PDB entry 3H1J | X-ray diffraction, 3.00 A resolution | chains D and E of the 20 polymer chains in the assembly

[Chain D]
Molecule: Mitochondrial cytochrome C1, heme protein
From: Gallus gallus
Notes: EC 1.10.2.2
Amino-acid sequence (241 residues; each row starts with the number of its first residue):
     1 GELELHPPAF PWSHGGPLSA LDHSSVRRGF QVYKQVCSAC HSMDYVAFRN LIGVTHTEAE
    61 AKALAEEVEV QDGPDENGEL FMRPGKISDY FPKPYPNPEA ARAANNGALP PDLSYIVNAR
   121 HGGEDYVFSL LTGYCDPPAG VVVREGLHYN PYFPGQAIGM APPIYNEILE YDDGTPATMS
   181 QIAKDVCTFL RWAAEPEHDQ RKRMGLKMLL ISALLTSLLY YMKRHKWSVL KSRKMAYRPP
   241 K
Bound ions: heme c Fe: H41, M160
Small-molecule neighbours:
  - heme c (HEC): V32, V36, C37, A39, C40, H41, N105, A108, L109, P110, P111, L113, I116, R120, Y126, V127, L130, L131, F153, I158, G159, M160, P163, I164, V186, L190
  - diundecyl phosphatidyl choline (PLC): Q200, M204, K207, M208, I211, S212

[Chain E]
Molecule: Cytochrome b-c1 complex subunit Rieske, mitochondrial
From: Gallus gallus
Notes: EC 1.10.2.2; fragment: sequence database residues 77-272
Reference sequence: Q5ZLR5 (UCRI_CHICK); residues 1-196 here correspond to UniProt positions 77-272 (UniProt number = residue number + 76)
Amino-acid sequence (196 residues; numbered 1 to 196; the number before each row is that of its first residue):
     1 VHNDVTVPDF SAYRREDVMD ATTSSQTSSE DRKGFSYLVT ATACVATAYA AKNVVTQFIS
    61 SLSASADVLA LSKIEIKLSD IPEGKNVAFK WRGKPLFVRH RTQAEINQEA EVDVSKLRDP
   121 QHDLDRVKKP EWVILVGVCT HLGCVPIANS GDFGGYYCPC HGSHYDASGR IRKGPAPYNL
   181 EVPTYQFVGD DLVVVG
Swiss-Prot annotation at these positions:
  - binding site ([2Fe-2S] cluster): C139, H141, L142, C158, H161, S163
Disulfides: C144-C160
Bound ions: 2Fe-2S cluster Fe: C139, H141, C158, H161
Small-molecule neighbours:
  - 2Fe-2S cluster (FES): C139, H141, L142, G143, C144, C158, C160, H161, G162, S163, P175
  - diundecyl phosphatidyl choline (PLC): Y49, A50, N53, V54, Q57

[Chain D / chain E interface]
Residue-residue contacts - 30 pairs, chain D then chain E:
  R49(D) - A66(E)
  R49(D) - D67(E)
  K86(D) - L71(E)
  S88(D) - L69(E)
  S88(D) - L71(E)
  K207(D) - Y49(E)
  I211(D) - Y49(E)  hydrophobic
  L215(D) - A43(E)
  L215(D) - A46(E)  hydrophobic
  L215(D) - T47(E)
  L218(D) - V39(E)
  L218(D) - T42(E)
  L218(D) - A43(E)
  Y221(D) - R15(E)  hydrogen bond
  Y221(D) - F35(E)
  Y221(D) - S36(E)  hydrogen bond
  Y221(D) - V39(E)  hydrophobic
  M222(D) - T40(E)
  M222(D) - A43(E)  hydrophobic
  H225(D) - R15(E)
  H225(D) - S36(E)
  S232(D) - F10(E)
  S232(D) - Y13(E)
  K234(D) - P8(E)
  K234(D) - D9(E)
  K234(D) - F10(E)
  K234(D) - Y13(E)
  R238(D) - V1(E)
  R238(D) - D4(E)
  R238(D) - V5(E)
Also at the interface, not in a pair above, chain D (17 interface residues in all): Y90, M204, L214, L219
Also at the interface, not in a pair above, chain E (22 interface residues in all): Q57

[In short]
The interface between chain D and chain E involves 17 residues on one side and 22 on the other, with 2
hydrogen bonds. Polar contacts include Y221(D)-R15(E) and Y221(D)-S36(E). Diundecyl phosphatidyl choline is
bound between chain D and chain E.
Here chain D is Mitochondrial cytochrome C1, heme protein and chain E is Cytochrome b-c1 complex subunit
Rieske, mitochondrial, both from Gallus gallus. Entry 3H1J (Stigmatellin-bound cytochrome bc1 complex from
chicken) was determined by X-ray diffraction (same publication as 3H1H and 3H1I).
